6PTX - chain A; structure by X-ray diffraction, 1.65 A resolution.

# Chain A
Molecule: Photoreceptor-histidine kinase BphP
From: Stigmatella aurantiaca
Reference sequence: Q09E27 (Q09E27_STIAD); residue numbers follow UniProt; this construct covers 9-489
Sequence (481 residues; numbered 9 to 489; the number before each row is that of its first residue):
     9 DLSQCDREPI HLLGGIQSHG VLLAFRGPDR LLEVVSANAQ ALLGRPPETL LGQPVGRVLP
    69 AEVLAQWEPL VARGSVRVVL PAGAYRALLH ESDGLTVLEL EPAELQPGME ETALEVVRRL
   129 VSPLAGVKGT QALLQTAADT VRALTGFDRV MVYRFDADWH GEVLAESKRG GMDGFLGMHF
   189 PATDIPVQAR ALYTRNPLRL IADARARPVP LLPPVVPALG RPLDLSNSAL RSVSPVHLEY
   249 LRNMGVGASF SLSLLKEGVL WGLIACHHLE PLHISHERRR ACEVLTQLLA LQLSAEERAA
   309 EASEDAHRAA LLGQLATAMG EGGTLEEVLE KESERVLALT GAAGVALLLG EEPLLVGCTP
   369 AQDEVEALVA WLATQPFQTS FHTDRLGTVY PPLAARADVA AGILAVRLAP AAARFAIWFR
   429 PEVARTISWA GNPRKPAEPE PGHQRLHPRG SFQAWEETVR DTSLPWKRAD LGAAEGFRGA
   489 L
Glycans and other covalent adducts: biliverdin, bound form at Pfr state (EL5) linked to Cys13
Ligand contacts: biliverdin, bound form at Pfr state (EL5; 3-[(2Z)-2-({3-(2-carboxyethyl)-5-[(E)-(4-ethenyl-3-methyl-5-oxo-1,5-dihydro-2H-pyrrol-2-ylidene)methyl]-4-methyl-1H-pyrrol-2-yl}methylidene)-5-{(Z)-[(3E,4S)-3-ethylidene-4-methyl-5-oxopyrrolidin-2-ylidene]methyl}-4-methyl-2H-pyrrol-3-yl]propanoic acid): Glu16, Ile18, Met159, Tyr161, Val171, Phe183, Phe188, Thr191, Asp192, Ile193, Pro194, Gln196, Ala197, Tyr201, Arg207, Ile209, Arg239, Val241, Ser242, Val244, His245, Tyr248, Leu249, Met252, Ser257, Phe258, Ser259, Leu271, Ala273, His275, Pro444, Ala445, Leu454, His455, Pro456, Arg457
From the paper describing this entry:
  - binding site for biliverdin, bound form at Pfr state: Cys13, Tyr201, His275
  - contacts within the chain: Asp192-Arg457 (salt bridge)

# Overview
Biliverdin, bound form at Pfr state is covalently linked to Cys13. From the paper: a binding site for
biliverdin, bound form at Pfr state at Cys13, Tyr201 and His275; contacts within the chain involving Asp192
and Arg457.
Chain A is Photoreceptor-histidine kinase BphP (Stigmatella aurantiaca); the structure, Dark, 100K, PCM
Myxobacterial Phytochrome, P2, Wild Type,, was determined by X-ray diffraction (same publication as 6PTQ and
6PU2).
